8RCH - chains W and B of the 8 polymer chains in the assembly; structure by electron microscopy, 4.00 A resolution.

Chain W:
Name: Regulatory-associated protein of mTOR
Organism: Homo sapiens
UniProtKB: Q8N122 (RPTOR_HUMAN); residues 1-1335 here = UniProt positions 1-1335
Sequence (1335 residues; each row starts with the number of its first residue):
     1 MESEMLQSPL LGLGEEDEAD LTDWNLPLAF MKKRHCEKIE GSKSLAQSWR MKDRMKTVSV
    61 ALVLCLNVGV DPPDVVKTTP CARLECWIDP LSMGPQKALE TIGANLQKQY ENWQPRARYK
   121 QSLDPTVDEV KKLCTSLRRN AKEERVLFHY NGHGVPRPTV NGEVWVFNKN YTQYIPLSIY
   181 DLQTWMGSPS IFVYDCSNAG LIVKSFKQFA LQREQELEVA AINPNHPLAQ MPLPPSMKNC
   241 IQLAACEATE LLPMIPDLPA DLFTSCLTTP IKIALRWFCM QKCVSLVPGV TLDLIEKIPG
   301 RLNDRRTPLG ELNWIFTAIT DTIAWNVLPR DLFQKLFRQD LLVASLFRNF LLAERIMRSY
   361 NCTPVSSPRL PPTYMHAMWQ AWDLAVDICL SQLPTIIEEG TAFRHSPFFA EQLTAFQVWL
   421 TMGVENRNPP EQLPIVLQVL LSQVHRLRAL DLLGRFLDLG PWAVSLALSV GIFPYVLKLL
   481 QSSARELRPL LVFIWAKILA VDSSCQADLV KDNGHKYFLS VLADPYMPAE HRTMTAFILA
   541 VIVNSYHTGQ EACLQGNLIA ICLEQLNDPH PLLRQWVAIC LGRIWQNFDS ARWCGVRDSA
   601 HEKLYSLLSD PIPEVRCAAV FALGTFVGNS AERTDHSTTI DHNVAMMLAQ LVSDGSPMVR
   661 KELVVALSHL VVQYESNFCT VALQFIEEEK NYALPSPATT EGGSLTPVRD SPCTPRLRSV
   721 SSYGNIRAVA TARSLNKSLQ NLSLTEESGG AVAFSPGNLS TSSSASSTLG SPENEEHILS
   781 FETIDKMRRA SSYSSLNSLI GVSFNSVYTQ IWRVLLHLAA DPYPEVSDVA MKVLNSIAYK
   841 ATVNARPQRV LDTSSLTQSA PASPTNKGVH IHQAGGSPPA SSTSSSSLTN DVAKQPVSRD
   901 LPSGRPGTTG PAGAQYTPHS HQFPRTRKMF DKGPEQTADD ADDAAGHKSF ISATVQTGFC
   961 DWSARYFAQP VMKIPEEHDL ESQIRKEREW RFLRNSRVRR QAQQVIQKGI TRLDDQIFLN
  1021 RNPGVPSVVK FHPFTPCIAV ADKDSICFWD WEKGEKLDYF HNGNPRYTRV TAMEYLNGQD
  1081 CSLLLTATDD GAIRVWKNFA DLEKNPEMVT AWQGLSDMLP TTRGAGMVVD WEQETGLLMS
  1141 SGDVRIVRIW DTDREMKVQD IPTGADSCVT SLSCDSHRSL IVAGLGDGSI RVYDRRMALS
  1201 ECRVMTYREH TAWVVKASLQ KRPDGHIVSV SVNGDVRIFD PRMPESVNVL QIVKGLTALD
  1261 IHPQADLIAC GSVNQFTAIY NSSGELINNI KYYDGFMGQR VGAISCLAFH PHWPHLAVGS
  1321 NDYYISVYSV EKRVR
Not modelled in the structure: 1-56, 220-235, 501-1335
UniProt features mapped onto this chain:
  - modified residue: Ser44 (Phosphoserine), Ser122 (Phosphoserine), Ser696 (Phosphoserine), Thr706 (Phosphothreonine), Ser719 (Phosphoserine), Ser721 (Phosphoserine), Ser722 (Phosphoserine), Ser738 (Phosphoserine), Ser791 (Phosphoserine), Ser792 (Phosphoserine), Ser836 (Phosphoserine), Ser855 (Phosphoserine), Ser859 (Phosphoserine), Ser863 (Phosphoserine), Thr865 (Phosphothreonine), Ser877 (Phosphoserine), Ser982 (Phosphoserine), Lys1097 (N6-acetyllysine)
  - glycosylation: Thr700 (O-linked (GlcNAc) threonine)
  - cross-link (Glycyl lysine isopeptide (Lys-Gly)): Lys932 (interchain with G-Cter in ubiquitin), Lys948 (interchain with G-Cter in ubiquitin)
  - mutagenesis: Asn557 to Glu564 (In alpha24 mutant; abolished interaction with GTP-bound RRAGA and recruitment to lysosomes), Ala560 (A560F: In alphax3 mutant; abolished interaction with GTP-bound RRAGA and recruitment to lysosomes; when associated with E-597 and A-635), Cys594 to Asp598 (In alpha26 mutant; abolished interaction with GTP-bound RRAGA and recruitment to lysosomes), Arg597 (R597E: In alphax3 mutant; abolished interaction with GTP-bound RRAGA and recruitment to lysosomes; when associated with F-560 and A-635), Thr634 to His636 (In alpha29 mutant; abolished interaction with GTP-bound RRAGA and recruitment to lysosomes), Asp635 (D635A: In alphax3 mutant; abolished interaction with GTP-bound RRAGA and recruitment to lysosomes; when associated with F-560 and E-597), Thr699 (T699A: Does not affect O-GlcNAcylation in response to glucose sufficiency), Thr700 (T700A: Abolished O-GlcNAcylation in response to glucose sufficiency, leading to decreased mTORC1 activation), Ser722 (S722A: Abolishes AMPK-mediated phosphorylation; when associated with A-792. Increased O-GlcNAcylation; when associated with A-792), Lys737 (K737R: Does not affect ubiquitination), Ser791 (S791A/D: Abolished phosphorylation after forskolin treatment), Ser792 (S792A: Abolishes AMPK-mediated phosphorylation; when associated with A-722. Increased O-GlcNAcylation; when associated with A-722. Does not affect phosphorylation after forskolin treatment), 10 further mutagenesis entries in UniProt

Chain B:
Name: Serine/threonine-protein kinase mTOR
Organism: Homo sapiens
Notes: EC 2.7.11.1
UniProtKB: P42345 (MTOR_HUMAN); residue numbers follow UniProt; this construct covers 1-2549
Sequence (2549 residues; numbered 1 to 2549; the number before each row is that of its first residue):
     1 MLGTGPAAAT TAATTSSNVS VLQQFASGLK SRNEETRAKA AKELQHYVTM ELREMSQEES
    61 TRFYDQLNHH IFELVSSSDA NERKGGILAI ASLIGVEGGN ATRIGRFANY LRNLLPSNDP
   121 VVMEMASKAI GRLAMAGDTF TAEYVEFEVK RALEWLGADR NEGRRHAAVL VLRELAISVP
   181 TFFFQQVQPF FDNIFVAVWD PKQAIREGAV AALRACLILT TQREPKEMQK PQWYRHTFEE
   241 AEKGFDETLA KEKGMNRDDR IHGALLILNE LVRISSMEGE RLREEMEEIT QQQLVHDKYC
   301 KDLMGFGTKP RHITPFTSFQ AVQPQQSNAL VGLLGYSSHQ GLMGFGTSPS PAKSTLVESR
   361 CCRDLMEEKF DQVCQWVLKC RNSKNSLIQM TILNLLPRLA AFRPSAFTDT QYLQDTMNHV
   421 LSCVKKEKER TAAFQALGLL SVAVRSEFKV YLPRVLDIIR AALPPKDFAH KRQKAMQVDA
   481 TVFTCISMLA RAMGPGIQQD IKELLEPMLA VGLSPALTAV LYDLSRQIPQ LKKDIQDGLL
   541 KMLSLVLMHK PLRHPGMPKG LAHQLASPGL TTLPEASDVG SITLALRTLG SFEFEGHSLT
   601 QFVRHCADHF LNSEHKEIRM EAARTCSRLL TPSIHLISGH AHVVSQTAVQ VVADVLSKLL
   661 VVGITDPDPD IRYCVLASLD ERFDAHLAQA ENLQALFVAL NDQVFEIREL AICTVGRLSS
   721 MNPAFVMPFL RKMLIQILTE LEHSGIGRIK EQSARMLGHL VSNAPRLIRP YMEPILKALI
   781 LKLKDPDPDP NPGVINNVLA TIGELAQVSG LEMRKWVDEL FIIIMDMLQD SSLLAKRQVA
   841 LWTLGQLVAS TGYVVEPYRK YPTLLEVLLN FLKTEQNQGT RREAIRVLGL LGALDPYKHK
   901 VNIGMIDQSR DASAVSLSES KSSQDSSDYS TSEMLVNMGN LPLDEFYPAV SMVALMRIFR
   961 DQSLSHHHTM VVQAITFIFK SLGLKCVQFL PQVMPTFLNV IRVCDGAIRE FLFQQLGMLV
  1021 SFVKSHIRPY MDEIVTLMRE FWVMNTSIQS TIILLIEQIV VALGGEFKLY LPQLIPHMLR
  1081 VFMHDNSPGR IVSIKLLAAI QLFGANLDDY LHLLLPPIVK LFDAPEAPLP SRKAALETVD
  1141 RLTESLDFTD YASRIIHPIV RTLDQSPELR STAMDTLSSL VFQLGKKYQI FIPMVNKVLV
  1201 RHRINHQRYD VLICRIVKGY TLADEEEDPL IYQHRMLRSG QGDALASGPV ETGPMKKLHV
  1261 STINLQKAWG AARRVSKDDW LEWLRRLSLE LLKDSSSPSL RSCWALAQAY NPMARDLFNA
  1321 AFVSCWSELN EDQQDELIRS IELALTSQDI AEVTQTLLNL AEFMEHSDKG PLPLRDDNGI
  1381 VLLGERAAKC RAYAKALHYK ELEFQKGPTP AILESLISIN NKLQQPEAAA GVLEYAMKHF
  1441 GELEIQATWY EKLHEWEDAL VAYDKKMDTN KDDPELMLGR MRCLEALGEW GQLHQQCCEK
  1501 WTLVNDETQA KMARMAAAAA WGLGQWDSME EYTCMIPRDT HDGAFYRAVL ALHQDLFSLA
  1561 QQCIDKARDL LDAELTAMAG ESYSRAYGAM VSCHMLSELE EVIQYKLVPE RREIIRQIWW
  1621 ERLQGCQRIV EDWQKILMVR SLVVSPHEDM RTWLKYASLC GKSGRLALAH KTLVLLLGVD
  1681 PSRQLDHPLP TVHPQVTYAY MKNMWKSARK IDAFQHMQHF VQTMQQQAQH AIATEDQQHK
  1741 QELHKLMARC FLKLGEWQLN LQGINESTIP KVLQYYSAAT EHDRSWYKAW HAWAVMNFEA
  1801 VLHYKHQNQA RDEKKKLRHA SGANITNATT AATTAATATT TASTEGSNSE SEAESTENSP
  1861 TPSPLQKKVT EDLSKTLLMY TVPAVQGFFR SISLSRGNNL QDTLRVLTLW FDYGHWPDVN
  1921 EALVEGVKAI QIDTWLQVIP QLIARIDTPR PLVGRLIHQL LTDIGRYHPQ ALIYPLTVAS
  1981 KSTTTARHNA ANKILKNMCE HSNTLVQQAM MVSEELIRVA ILWHEMWHEG LEEASRLYFG
  2041 ERNVKGMFEV LEPLHAMMER GPQTLKETSF NQAYGRDLME AQEWCRKYMK SGNVKDLTQA
  2101 WDLYYHVFRR ISKQLPQLTS LELQYVSPKL LMCRDLELAV PGTYDPNQPI IRIQSIAPSL
  2161 QVITSKQRPR KLTLMGSNGH EFVFLLKGHE DLRQDERVMQ LFGLVNTLLA NDPTSLRKNL
  2221 SIQRYAVIPL STNSGLIGWV PHCDTLHALI RDYREKKKIL LNIEHRIMLR MAPDYDHLTL
  2281 MQKVEVFEHA VNNTAGDDLA KLLWLKSPSS EVWFDRRTNY TRSLAVMSMV GYILGLGDRH
  2341 PSNLMLDRLS GKILHIDFGD CFEVAMTREK FPEKIPFRLT RMLTNAMEVT GLDGNYRITC
  2401 HTVMEVLREH KDSVMAVLEA FVYDPLLNWR LMDTNTKGNK RSRTRTDSYS AGQSVEILDG
  2461 VELGEPAHKK TGTTVPESIH SFIGDGLVKP EALNKKAIQI INRVRDKLTG RDFSHDDTLD
  2521 VPTQVELLIK QATSHENLCQ CYIGWCPFW
Not modelled in the structure: 1-60, 75-81, 157-161, 224-232, 246-260, 290-385, 405-409, 424-428, 467-477, 492-496, 550-577, 596-598, 634-643, 787-790, 904-932, 1223-1260, 1442-1512, 1524-1527, 1549, 1815-1866, 2437-2491
UniProt features mapped onto this chain:
  - region: Val2162 to Arg2168 (G-loop), Lys2258 to Gly2296 (Interaction with MLST8), Gly2335 to Asn2343 (Catalytic loop), His2355 to Thr2380 (Activation loop)
  - binding site (1D-myo-inositol hexakisphosphate): Lys1662, Lys1702, Arg1749
  - binding site (ATP): Ser2165, Gln2167, Leu2185, Lys2187, Glu2190, Tyr2225, Gly2238, Trp2239, Val2240, Thr2245, Met2345, Ile2356
  - binding site (Mg(2+)): Asn2343, Asp2357
  - modified residue: Met1 (N-acetylmethionine), Ser567 (Phosphoserine), Thr1162 (Phosphothreonine), Lys1218 (N6-acetyllysine), Ser1261 (Phosphoserine), Ser2159 (Phosphoserine), Thr2164 (Phosphothreonine), Thr2173 (Phosphothreonine), Thr2446 (Phosphothreonine), Ser2448 (Phosphoserine), Ser2478 (Phosphoserine), Ser2481 (Phosphoserine)
  - cross-link: Lys2066 (Glycyl lysine isopeptide (Lys-Gly) (interchain with G-Cter in ubiquitin))
  - natural variant: Ala8 (A8S: In a lung large cell carcinoma sample), Met135 (M135T: In a metastatic melanoma sample), Arg624 (R624H: In FCORD2; uncertain significance), Asp1376 (D1376E: Found in a patient with focal epilepsy; uncertain significance), Tyr1450 (Y1450D: In FCORD2), Trp1456 (W1456G: In FCORD2), Ala1459 (A1459D: In FCORD2; A1459S: In FCORD2; uncertain significance), Leu1460 (L1460P: In FCORD2), Cys1483 (C1483R: In FCORD2), Trp1490 (W1490R: In SKS), Met1595 (M1595I: In SKS), Arg1709 (R1709H: In FCORD2; uncertain significance), 13 further natural variant entries in UniProt
  - mutagenesis: Lys2066 (K2066R: Complete loss ubiquitination by the SCF(FBXO22) complex), Ser2159 (S2159A: Reduces mTORC1-associated S-2481 autophosphorylation; when associated with A-2164. Reduced activity of the mTORC1 complex; S2159D: Mimics phosphorylation ...), Thr2164 (T2164A: Reduces mTORC1-associated S-2481 autophosphorylation; when associated with A-2159; T2164E: Stronger phosphorylation of RPS6KB1; when associated with D-2159), Thr2173 (T2173A: Increased mTOR kinase activity), His2340 (H2340A: Barely detectable kinase activity), Asp2357 (D2357E: Kinase-dead mutant, loss of interaction with TM4SF5 and loss of lysosome membrane localization; when associated with I-2364), Val2364 (V2364I: Kinase-dead mutant, loss of interaction with TM4SF5 and loss of lysosome membrane localization; when associated with E-2357)
Metal / ion sites: Mg2+: Lys2187, Glu2190, Gly2235
Small-molecule neighbours: AMP-PNP (ANP; phosphoaminophosphonic acid-adenylate ester): Pro2169, Leu2185, Lys2187, Glu2190, Tyr2225, Ile2237, Gly2238, Trp2239, Val2240, Cys2243, Ile2356, Asp2357

Chain W / chain B interface:
Contacting residue pairs (32; chain W residue first):
  Ser285(W) - Pro774(B)
  Leu286(W) - Arg731(B)
  Leu286(W) - Ile735(B)  hydrophobic
  Leu286(W) - Tyr771(B)
  Gln380(W) - Pro728(B)
  Gln380(W) - Arg731(B)  hydrogen bond (backbone-side chain)
  Gln380(W) - Lys732(B)
  Asp383(W) - Arg731(B)  salt bridge
  Leu384(W) - Met727(B)  hydrophobic
  Leu384(W) - Pro728(B)
  Leu384(W) - Arg731(B)
  Asp387(W) - Arg731(B)  salt bridge
  Asp387(W) - Tyr771(B)
  Glu411(W) - Pro723(B)
  Glu411(W) - Ala724(B)
  Gln412(W) - Ala724(B)
  Thr414(W) - Met721(B)
  Ala415(W) - Ala724(B)  hydrophobic
  Ala415(W) - Phe725(B)  hydrophobic
  Val418(W) - Ala688(B)  hydrophobic
  Trp419(W) - Gln689(B)
  Met422(W) - Gln646(B)  hydrogen bond (backbone-side chain)
  Met422(W) - Ala685(B)
  Met422(W) - Ala688(B)  hydrophobic
  Met422(W) - Gln689(B)
  Gly423(W) - Gln646(B)  hydrogen bond (backbone-side chain)
  Val424(W) - Gln646(B)
  Arg427(W) - His686(B)
  Arg427(W) - Glu691(B)  salt bridge
  Arg427(W) - Asn692(B)
  Asn428(W) - Glu691(B)  hydrogen bond
  Gln432(W) - Phe725(B)
Also at the interface, not in a pair above, chain W (21 interface residues in all): Val284, Pro288, Ala381
Also at the interface, not in a pair above, chain B (20 interface residues in all): Phe729, Leu734

Summary:
The interface between chain W and chain B involves 21 residues on one side and 20 on the other; the contacts
include 4 hydrogen bonds and 3 salt bridges. Polar pairs include Asp383(W)-Arg731(B), Asp387(W)-Arg731(B) and
Arg427(W)-Glu691(B). Ligands of chain B: AMP-PNP.
Here chain W is Regulatory-associated protein of mTOR and chain B is Serine/threonine-protein kinase mTOR,
both from Homo sapiens. Entry 8RCH (CryoEM structure of mTORC1 with a paediatric kidney cancer-associated
1455-EWED-1458 duplication in mTOR, overall refinement) was determined by electron microscopy.
